2PO6 - chains A and C of the 4 polymer chains in the assembly; structure by X-ray diffraction, 3.20 A resolution.

[Chain A]
Protein: T-cell surface glycoprotein CD1d
Organism: Homo sapiens
UniProt: P15813 (CD1D_HUMAN); residues 6-277 here correspond to UniProt positions 24-295 (UniProt number = residue number + 18)
Sequence (278 residues; numbered 6 to 283; the number before each row is that of its first residue):
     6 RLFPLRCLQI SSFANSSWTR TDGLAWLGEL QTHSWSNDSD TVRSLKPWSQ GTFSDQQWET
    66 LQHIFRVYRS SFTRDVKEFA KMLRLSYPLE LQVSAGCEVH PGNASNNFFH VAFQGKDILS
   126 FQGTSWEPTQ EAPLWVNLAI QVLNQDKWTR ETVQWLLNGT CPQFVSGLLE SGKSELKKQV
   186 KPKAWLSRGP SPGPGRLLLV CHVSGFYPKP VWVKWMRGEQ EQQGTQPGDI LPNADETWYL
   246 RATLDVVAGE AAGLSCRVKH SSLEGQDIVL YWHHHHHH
Unresolved in the structure: 281-283
Sequence notes: expression tag (278-283)
Cystine bridges: C102-C166, C206-C261
Glycans and other covalent adducts: N-acetylglucosamine (NAG) linked to N20, N42
Small-molecule neighbours: Beta-2-Microglobulin (AGH; n-{(1S,2R,3S)-1-[(alpha-D-galactopyranosyloxy)methyl]-2,3-dihydroxyheptadecyl}hexacosanamide): L10, C12, L13, Q14, L29, A30, H38, W40, V47, W63, L66, I69, F70, V72, Y73, S76, F77, D80, V81, F84, L88, L90, L96, A100, F114, V116, F118, I123, L124, W131, W140, L148, D151, W153, T154, T157, V158, L161, L162, T165, C166, F169

[Chain C]
Protein: NKT15 alpha-chain
Organism: Homo sapiens
UniProt: Q6PIZ8 (Q6PIZ8_HUMAN); residues 106-207 here correspond to UniProt positions 122-223 (UniProt number = residue number + 16)
Sequence (204 residues; numbered 1 to 207; 3 numbers in that range are skipped by the numbering (no residue carries them; nothing is unmodelled there); the number before each row is that of its first residue):
     1 NQVEQSPQSL IILEGKNCTL QCNYTVSPFS NLRWYKQDTG RGPVSLTIMT FSENTKSNGR
    62 YTATLDADTK QSSLHITASQ LSDSASYICV VSDRGSTLG
   103 RLYFGRGTQL TVWPDIQNPD PAVYQLRDSK SSDKSVCLFT DFDSQTNVSQ SKDSDVYITD
   163 KCVLDMRSMD FKSNSAVAWS NKSDFACANA FNNSIIPEDT FFPSP
Unresolved in the structure: 207
Cystine bridges: C22-C90, C139-C189
Small-molecule neighbours: Beta-2-Microglobulin (AGH; n-{(1S,2R,3S)-1-[(alpha-D-galactopyranosyloxy)methyl]-2,3-dihydroxyheptadecyl}hexacosanamide): P28, F29, S30, D94, R95, G96

[How chain A and chain C interact]
Pairs across the interface (14):
  S76(A) - R95(C)  hydrogen bond (backbone-side chain)
  R79(A) - D94(C)  salt bridge
  R79(A) - R95(C)
  R79(A) - R103(C)
  D80(A) - R95(C)  salt bridge
  D80(A) - L99(C)
  E83(A) - L99(C)
  F84(A) - L99(C)  hydrophobic
  V147(A) - S97(C)  hydrogen bond (backbone-side chain)
  V147(A) - L99(C)  hydrophobic
  Q150(A) - G96(C)
  Q150(A) - S97(C)
  Q150(A) - T98(C)  hydrogen bond
  D151(A) - G96(C)  hydrogen bond (backbone-backbone)
Other interface residues (no listed pair), chain A (9 interface residues in all): M87
Other interface residues (no listed pair), chain C (9 interface residues in all): P28, G100

[Overview]
Chain A and chain C each contribute 9 residues to their interface, with 4 hydrogen bonds and 2 salt bridges.
Polar pairs include R79(A)-D94(C), D80(A)-R95(C) and S76(A)-R95(C). Beta-2-Microglobulin is bound between
chain A and chain C. Covalently linked N-acetylglucosamine: at N20(A) and N42(A).
Chain A is T-cell surface glycoprotein CD1d and chain C is NKT15 alpha-chain, both from Homo sapiens; the
structure, Crystal structure of CD1d-lipid-antigen complexed with Beta-2-Microglobulin, NKT15 Alpha-Chain and
NKT15 Beta-Chain, was determined by X-ray diffraction.
